6H0S - chains A and B of the 3 polymer chains in the assembly; structure by X-ray diffraction, 1.75 A resolution.

[Chain A]
Protein: Formamidopyrimidine-DNA glycosylase
Organism: Lactococcus lactis subsp. cremoris
Notes: EC 3.2.2.23, 4.2.99.18
UniProtKB: A0A165FVI1 (A0A165FVI1_LACLC); residues 1-271 here correspond to UniProt positions 2-272 (UniProt number = residue number + 1)
Sequence (271 residues; numbered 1 to 271; the number before each row is that of its first residue):
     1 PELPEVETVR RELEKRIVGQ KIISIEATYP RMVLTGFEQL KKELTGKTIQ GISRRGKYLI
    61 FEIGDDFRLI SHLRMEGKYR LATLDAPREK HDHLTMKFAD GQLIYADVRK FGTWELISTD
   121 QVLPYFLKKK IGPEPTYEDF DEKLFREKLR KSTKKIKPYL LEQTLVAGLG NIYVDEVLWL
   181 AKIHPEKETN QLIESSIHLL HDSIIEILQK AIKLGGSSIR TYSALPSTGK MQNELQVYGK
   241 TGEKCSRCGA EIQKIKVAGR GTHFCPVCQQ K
Differences from the reference sequence: engineered mutation Pro-226 (Gly227 in A0A165FVI1)
Ion coordination: Zn2+: Cys-245, Cys-248, Cys-265, Cys-268

[Chain B]
Molecule: 14-nt DNA strand
Sequence (14 nucleotides; row label = number of the first residue in the row):
     1 CTCTTTXTTT CTCG
Modified / non-standard residues: FOX (((1R,2S,4R)-4-{[2-amino-5-(formylamino)-6-oxo-3,6-dihydropyrimidin-4-yl]amino}-2-hydroxycyclopentyl)methyl 5'-phosphate) at position 7

[Interface between chain A and chain B]
Contacting residue pairs (31; chain A residue first):
  Pro-1(A) / FOX_7(B)  sugar contact
  Glu-2(A) / FOX_7(B)  base contact
  Glu-2(A) / DT8(B)  phosphate contact
  Glu-5(A) / FOX_7(B)  base contact
  Lys-57(A) / DT8(B)  salt bridge to the phosphate
  Lys-57(A) / DT9(B)  salt bridge to the phosphate
  His-72(A) / DT8(B)  hydrogen bond to the phosphate
  His-72(A) / DT9(B)  salt bridge to the phosphate
  Arg-74(A) / DT8(B)  hydrogen bond to the base
  Arg-74(A) / DT9(B)  hydrogen bond to the sugar
  Met-75(A) / DT6(B)  sugar contact
  Met-75(A) / FOX_7(B)  sugar contact
  Met-75(A) / DT8(B)  phosphate contact
  Arg-109(A) / DT6(B)  base contact
  Lys-129(A) / DT10(B)  salt bridge to the phosphate
  Gln-163(A) / DT9(B)  phosphate contact
  Gly-170(A) / DT8(B)  phosphate contact
  Asn-171(A) / FOX_7(B)  base contact
  Asn-171(A) / DT8(B)  hydrogen bond to the phosphate
  Ile-172(A) / FOX_7(B)  base contact
  Ser-217(A) / FOX_7(B)  base contact
  Ile-219(A) / FOX_7(B)  base contact
  Arg-220(A) / FOX_7(B)  base contact
  Tyr-238(A) / DT6(B)  phosphate contact
  Tyr-238(A) / FOX_7(B)  base contact
  Lys-254(A) / DT5(B)  phosphate contact
  Lys-254(A) / DT6(B)  salt bridge to the phosphate
  Lys-256(A) / DT5(B)  salt bridge to the phosphate
  Arg-260(A) / FOX_7(B)  hydrogen bond to the phosphate
  Arg-260(A) / DT8(B)  salt bridge to the phosphate
  Gly-261(A) / DT6(B)  phosphate contact
Interface residues without a listed pair, chain A (28 interface residues in all): Tyr-58, Glu-76, Phe-111, Leu-161, Tyr-173, Ser-218, Tyr-222

[In short]
28 residues of chain A face 6 of chain B across their interface; the contacts include 5 hydrogen bonds and 7
salt bridges. Among the polar pairs are Arg-74(A)/DT8(B), Arg-74(A)/DT9(B) and His-72(A)/DT8(B). The Zn2+ site
is built by Cys-245(A), Cys-248(A), Cys-265(A) and Cys-268(A).
Here chain A is Formamidopyrimidine-DNA glycosylase (Lactococcus lactis subsp. cremoris) and chain B is a
14-nt DNA strand. Entry 6H0S (Crystal structure of the complex between the Lactococcus lactis FPG mutant G226P
and a Fapy-dG containing ...) was determined by X-ray diffraction.
